7NJM - chains C and F of the 20 polymer chains in the assembly; structure by electron microscopy, 2.84 A resolution.

# Chain C
Protein: ATP synthase subunit alpha
Organism: Mycolicibacterium smegmatis (strain ATCC 700084 / mc(2)155)
Notes: EC 7.1.2.2
Reference sequence: A0R202 (ATPA_MYCS2); numbering as in UniProt (aligned over 1-548)
Chain sequence (548 residues; numbered 1 to 548; the number before each row is that of its first residue):
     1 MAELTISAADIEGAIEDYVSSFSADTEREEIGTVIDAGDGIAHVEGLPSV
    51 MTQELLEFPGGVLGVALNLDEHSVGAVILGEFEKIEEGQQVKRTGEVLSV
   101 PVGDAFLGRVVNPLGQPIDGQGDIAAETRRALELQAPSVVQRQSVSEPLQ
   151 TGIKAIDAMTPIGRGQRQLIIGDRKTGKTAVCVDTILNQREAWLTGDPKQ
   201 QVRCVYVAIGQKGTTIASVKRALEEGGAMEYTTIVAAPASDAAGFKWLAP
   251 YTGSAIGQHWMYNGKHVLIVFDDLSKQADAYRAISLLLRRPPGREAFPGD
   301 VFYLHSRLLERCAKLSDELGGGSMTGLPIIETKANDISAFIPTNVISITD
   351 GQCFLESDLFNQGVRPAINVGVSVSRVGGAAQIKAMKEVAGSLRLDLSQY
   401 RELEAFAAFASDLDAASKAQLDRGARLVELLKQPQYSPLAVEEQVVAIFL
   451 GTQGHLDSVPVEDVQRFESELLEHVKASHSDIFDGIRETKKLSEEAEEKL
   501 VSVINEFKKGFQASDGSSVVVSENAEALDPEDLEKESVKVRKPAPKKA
Disordered / not traced: 1-4, 408-413, 516-522, 546-548
Ion coordination: Mg2+: Thr179 (together with ATP)
Small-molecule neighbours:
  - ADP (adenosine-5'-diphosphate): Val374, Ser375, Arg376
  - ATP (adenosine-5'-triphosphate): Asp173, Arg174, Lys175, Thr176, Gly177, Lys178, Thr179, Ala180, Phe360, Arg365, Pro366, Gln433, Pro434, Gln435
Curated features (UniProtKB/Swiss-Prot):
  - binding site (ATP): Gly172 to Thr179
  - site: Ser373 (Required for activity)

# Chain F
Protein: ATP synthase subunit beta
Organism: Mycolicibacterium smegmatis (strain ATCC 700084 / mc(2)155)
Notes: EC 7.1.2.2
Reference sequence: A0R200 (ATPB_MYCS2); numbering as in UniProt (aligned over 1-475)
Chain sequence (475 residues; each row starts with the number of its first residue):
     1 MTATAEKTAGRVVRITGPVVDVEFPRGSVPELFNALHAEITFGALAKTLT
    51 LEVAQHLGDSLVRCISMQPTDGLVRGVEVTDTGASISVPVGDGVKGHVFN
   101 ALGDCLDDPGYGKDFEHWSIHRKPPAFSDLEPRTEMLETGLKVVDLLTPY
   151 VRGGKIALFGGAGVGKTVLIQEMINRIARNFGGTSVFAGVGERTREGNDL
   201 WVELADANVLKDTALVFGQMDEPPGTRMRVALSALTMAEFFRDEQGQDVL
   251 LFIDNIFRFTQAGSEVSTLLGRMPSAVGYQPTLADEMGELQERITSTRGR
   301 SITSMQAVYVPADDYTDPAPATTFAHLDATTELSRAVFSKGIFPAVDPLA
   351 SSSTILDPAIVGDEHYRVAQEVIRILQRYKDLQDIIAILGIDELSEEDKQ
   401 LVNRARRIERFLSQNMMAAEQFTGQPGSTVPLKETIEAFDKLTKGEFDHL
   451 PEQAFFLIGGLDDLAKKAESLGAKL
Disordered / not traced: 1-6, 475
Ion coordination: Mg2+: Thr167 (together with ATP)
Small-molecule neighbours: ATP (adenosine-5'-triphosphate): Gly161, Ala162, Gly163, Val164, Gly165, Lys166, Thr167, Val168, Glu192, Arg193, Glu196, Tyr309, Phe338, Phe343, Met416, Ala419, Phe422

# Interface between chain C and chain F
Contacting residue pairs (80; chain C residue first):
  Ile35(C) with Gly58(F)
  Asp36(C) with His56(F); Leu57(F)
  Ala37(C) with Gln55(F); His56(F), hydrogen bond (backbone-backbone)
  Asp39(C) with Gln55(F), hydrogen bond; Arg272(F), salt bridge
  Glu81(C) with Lys123(F), salt bridge
  Glu83(C) with Leu32(F); Lys123(F), salt bridge
  Glu86(C) with Glu31(F); His56(F)
  Glu87(C) with Val29(F); His56(F), hydrogen bond (backbone-side chain); Gly58(F); Asp59(F), hydrogen bond (side chain-backbone); Ser60(F), hydrogen bond (side chain-backbone)
  Val110(C) with Phe127(F), hydrophobic
  Ile118(C) with Phe127(F); Ser128(F), hydrogen bond (backbone-side chain)
  Asp119(C) with Ser128(F), hydrogen bond (backbone-side chain)
  Gly120(C) with Ser128(F), hydrogen bond (backbone-side chain)
  Arg174(C) with Phe324(F); Glu332(F), salt bridge; Ala350(F); Ser352(F), hydrogen bond
  Lys175(C) with Ser352(F)
  Lys212(C) with Glu292(F); Ala325(F); His326(F); Leu327(F); Asp328(F), salt bridge
  Gly213(C) with Phe127(F); Leu130(F); Glu292(F), hydrogen bond (backbone-side chain)
  Thr214(C) with Leu130(F); Thr295(F)
  Ile216(C) with Phe127(F), hydrophobic
  Ala217(C) with Phe127(F); Pro132(F)
  Ser218(C) with Pro132(F)
  Arg221(C) with Glu131(F), salt bridge; Pro132(F)
  Pro238(C) with Glu292(F)
  Ala239(C) with Gly288(F); Glu292(F); His326(F)
  Ser240(C) with Pro124(F); Glu292(F)
  Ala243(C) with Asp285(F)
  Lys246(C) with Asp285(F), salt bridge
  Arg282(C) with Ser275(F), hydrogen bond; Ala276(F)
  Ala283(C) with Pro281(F)
  Leu286(C) with Met273(F); Pro274(F); Ser275(F); Pro281(F), hydrophobic
  Leu287(C) with Arg272(F); Thr282(F)
  Arg289(C) with Gly271(F), hydrogen bond (side chain-backbone); Met273(F)
  Arg290(C) with Met273(F)
  Glu295(C) with Ala276(F)
  Ala296(C) with Ser275(F); Ala276(F)
  Lys333(C) with Thr316(F), hydrogen bond (side chain-backbone); Pro318(F); Ala321(F)
  Ala334(C) with Thr316(F)
  Asp358(C) with Gln377(F), hydrogen bond; Lys380(F), salt bridge
  Asn361(C) with Leu349(F); Ile373(F); Arg374(F); Gln377(F), hydrogen bond
  Gln362(C) with Arg374(F); Gln377(F); Asp381(F)
  Arg365(C) with Gln370(F), hydrogen bond
Interface residues without a listed pair, chain C (44 interface residues in all): Phe82, Ile85, Lys276, Pro292
Interface residues without a listed pair, chain F (55 interface residues in all): Phe33, Ala54, Leu61, Lys155, Ala284, Glu289, Asp317, Thr330, Tyr366

# Summary
44 residues of chain C face 55 of chain F across their interface, with 16 hydrogen bonds and 8 salt bridges.
Polar pairs include Asp39(C)-Arg272(F), Glu81(C)-Lys123(F) and Glu83(C)-Lys123(F). Ligands of chain C: ATP and
ADP. Chain F binds ATP.
Chain C is ATP synthase subunit alpha and chain F is ATP synthase subunit beta, both from Mycolicibacterium
smegmatis (strain ATCC 700084 / mc(2)155); the structure, Mycobacterium smegmatis ATP synthase state 1c, was
determined by electron microscopy (same publication as 7NJK, 7NJL, 7NJN, 7NJO, 7NJP, 7NJQ and 20 further
entries).
